PDB entry 5VSU | X-ray diffraction, 3.10 A resolution | chains D and G of the 9 polymer chains in the assembly

== Chain D ==
Name: U6 snRNA-associated Sm-like protein LSm4
Organism: Saccharomyces cerevisiae (strain ATCC 204508 / S288c)
Reference sequence: P40070 (LSM4_YEAST); numbering as in UniProt (aligned over 1-93)
Sequence (96 residues; numbered -2 to 93; the number before each row is that of its first residue; numbers below 1 keep their minus sign (Met-2 is residue -2)):
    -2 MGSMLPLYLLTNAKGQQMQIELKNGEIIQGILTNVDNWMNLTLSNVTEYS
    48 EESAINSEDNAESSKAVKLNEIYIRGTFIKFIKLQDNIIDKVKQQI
Disordered / not traced: -2 to 1, 47-64, 85-93
Construct notes: initiating methionine (-2); expression tag (-1 to 0)

== Chain G ==
Name: U6 snRNA-associated Sm-like protein LSm7
Organism: Saccharomyces cerevisiae (strain ATCC 204508 / S288c)
Reference sequence: P53905 (LSM7_YEAST); residue numbers follow UniProt; this construct covers 1-115
Sequence (118 residues; numbered -2 to 115; the number before each row is that of its first residue; numbers below 1 keep their minus sign (Met-2 is residue -2)):
    -2 MGSMHQQHSKSENKPQQQRKKFEGPKREAILDLAKYKDSKIRVKLMGGKL
    48 VIGVLKGYDQLMNLVLDDTVEYMSNPDDENNTELISKNARKLGLTVIRGT
    98 ILVSLSSAEGSDVLYMQK
Disordered / not traced: -2 to 25, 72-81, 106-115
Construct notes: initiating methionine (-2); expression tag (-1 to 0)

== Chain D / chain G interface ==
Contacting residue pairs (20):
  Glu23(D) with Lys41(G), salt bridge
  Asn31(D) with Ile27(G)
  Val32(D) with Ile27(G)
  Asp33(D) with Ile27(G)
  Thr39(D) with Ile27(G)
  Leu66(D) with Arg39(G); Ser103(G)
  Glu68(D) with Tyr33(G)
  Ile69(D) with Leu102(G); Ser103(G)
  Tyr70(D) with Leu28(G), hydrophobic; Met59(G); Ser101(G); Leu102(G), hydrogen bond (backbone-backbone)
  Ile71(D) with Val100(G)
  Arg72(D) with Met59(G), hydrogen bond; Gly96(G), hydrogen bond (side chain-backbone); Leu99(G); Val100(G), hydrogen bond (backbone-backbone)
  Phe75(D) with Val100(G), hydrophobic
Other interface residues (no listed pair), chain D (14 interface residues in all): Glu45, Thr74
Other interface residues (no listed pair), chain G (15 interface residues in all): Ala26, Met43, Ser104

== In short ==
Chain D and chain G form an interface of 14 and 15 residues respectively, with 4 hydrogen bonds and 1 salt
bridge. Polar contacts include Glu23(D)-Lys41(G), Arg72(D)-Met59(G) and Arg72(D)-Gly96(G).
Here chain D is U6 snRNA-associated Sm-like protein LSm4 and chain G is U6 snRNA-associated Sm-like protein
LSm7, both from Saccharomyces cerevisiae (strain ATCC 204508 / S288c). Entry 5VSU (Structure of yeast U6 snRNP
with 2'-phosphate terminated U6 RNA) was determined by X-ray diffraction (same publication as 6ASO).
